Entry 6IJM (X-ray diffraction, 2.02 A resolution); this record covers chain A.

== Chain A ==
Name: Adenosine/AMP deaminase family protein
From: Arabidopsis thaliana
UniProt: Q8LPL7 (Q8LPL7_ARATH); residues 1-355 here = UniProt positions 1-355
Chain sequence (376 residues; numbered -20 to 355; the number before each row is that of its first residue; numbers below 1 keep their minus sign (Met-20 is residue -20)):
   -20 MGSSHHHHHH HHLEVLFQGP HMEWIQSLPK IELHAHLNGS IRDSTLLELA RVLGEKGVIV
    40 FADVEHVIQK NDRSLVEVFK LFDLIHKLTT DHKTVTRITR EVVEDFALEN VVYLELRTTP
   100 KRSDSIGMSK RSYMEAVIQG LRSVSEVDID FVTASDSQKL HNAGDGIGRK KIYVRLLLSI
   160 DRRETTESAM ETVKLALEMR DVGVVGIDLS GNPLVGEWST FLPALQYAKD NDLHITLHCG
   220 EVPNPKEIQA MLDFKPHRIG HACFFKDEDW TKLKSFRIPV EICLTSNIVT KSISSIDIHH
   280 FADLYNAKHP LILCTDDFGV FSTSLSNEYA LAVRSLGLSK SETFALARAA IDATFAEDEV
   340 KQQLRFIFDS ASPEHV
Not modelled in the structure: -20 to -1, 49-51, 133-147, 355
Differences from the reference sequence: initiating methionine (-20); expression tag (-19 to 0)
Bound ions: Zn2+: His13, His15, His217, Asp295
UniProt features mapped onto this chain:
  - active site: Glu220 (Proton donor)
  - binding site (Zn(2+)): His13, His15, His217, Asp295
  - binding site (N(6)-methyl-AMP): His15, Asn17, His65, Thr97 to Lys100, Asp160, Gly190, Glu220, Asp295, Asp296
  - site: His240 (Important for catalytic activity)
  - mutagenesis: His15 (H15A: Abolishes catalytic activity), Asn17 (N17A: Reduces catalytic efficiency 2-fold), Val57 (V57F: Reduces catalytic efficiency 20-fold), His65 (H65A: Reduces catalytic efficiency 2-fold), Thr97 (T97A: Reduces catalytic efficiency 3-fold), Thr98 (T98A: Reduces catalytic efficiency 2-fold), Lys100 (K100A: Reduces catalytic efficiency 3-fold), Glu220 (E220A: Abolishes catalytic activity), Asp295 (D295A/N: Abolishes catalytic activity), Asp296 (D296A: Abolishes catalytic activity)
From the paper describing this entry:
  - Zn2+ coordination: His13, His15, His217, Asp295
  - catalytic residues: Asp295 (proposed by the authors, not directly observed)
  - mutagenesis - D295A, D295N: abolished catalytic activity
  - mutagenesis - H65A, T98A: decreased catalytic activity
  - specificity-determining residues: Val57, Phe58 (proposed by the authors, not directly observed)

== Summary ==
The Zn2+ site is built by His13, His15, His217 and Asp295. Curated annotation (UniProt) lists active-site
residue Glu220, 4 Zn2+-binding residues, 12 N(6)-methyl-AMP-binding residues and 10 mutagenesis sites. The
paper reports the catalytic residue Asp295; D295A and D295N abolish catalytic activity; 4 substitutions were
tested in all.
Chain A is Adenosine/AMP deaminase family protein (Arabidopsis thaliana); the structure, Apo structure of the
N6-methyl-AMP Deaminase from Arabidopsis thaliana, was determined by X-ray diffraction, deposited together
with 6IJN and 6IJP.
